3IR6 - chains A and B of the 3 polymer chains in the assembly; structure by X-ray diffraction, 2.80 A resolution.

[Chain A]
Protein: Respiratory nitrate reductase 1 alpha chain
Organism: Escherichia coli K-12
Notes: EC 1.7.99.4; fragment: NarG
UniProtKB: P09152 (NARG_ECOLI); residues 0-1246 here correspond to UniProt positions 1-1247 (UniProt number = residue number + 1)
Amino-acid sequence (1247 residues; each row starts with the number of its first residue; numbering starts at 0):
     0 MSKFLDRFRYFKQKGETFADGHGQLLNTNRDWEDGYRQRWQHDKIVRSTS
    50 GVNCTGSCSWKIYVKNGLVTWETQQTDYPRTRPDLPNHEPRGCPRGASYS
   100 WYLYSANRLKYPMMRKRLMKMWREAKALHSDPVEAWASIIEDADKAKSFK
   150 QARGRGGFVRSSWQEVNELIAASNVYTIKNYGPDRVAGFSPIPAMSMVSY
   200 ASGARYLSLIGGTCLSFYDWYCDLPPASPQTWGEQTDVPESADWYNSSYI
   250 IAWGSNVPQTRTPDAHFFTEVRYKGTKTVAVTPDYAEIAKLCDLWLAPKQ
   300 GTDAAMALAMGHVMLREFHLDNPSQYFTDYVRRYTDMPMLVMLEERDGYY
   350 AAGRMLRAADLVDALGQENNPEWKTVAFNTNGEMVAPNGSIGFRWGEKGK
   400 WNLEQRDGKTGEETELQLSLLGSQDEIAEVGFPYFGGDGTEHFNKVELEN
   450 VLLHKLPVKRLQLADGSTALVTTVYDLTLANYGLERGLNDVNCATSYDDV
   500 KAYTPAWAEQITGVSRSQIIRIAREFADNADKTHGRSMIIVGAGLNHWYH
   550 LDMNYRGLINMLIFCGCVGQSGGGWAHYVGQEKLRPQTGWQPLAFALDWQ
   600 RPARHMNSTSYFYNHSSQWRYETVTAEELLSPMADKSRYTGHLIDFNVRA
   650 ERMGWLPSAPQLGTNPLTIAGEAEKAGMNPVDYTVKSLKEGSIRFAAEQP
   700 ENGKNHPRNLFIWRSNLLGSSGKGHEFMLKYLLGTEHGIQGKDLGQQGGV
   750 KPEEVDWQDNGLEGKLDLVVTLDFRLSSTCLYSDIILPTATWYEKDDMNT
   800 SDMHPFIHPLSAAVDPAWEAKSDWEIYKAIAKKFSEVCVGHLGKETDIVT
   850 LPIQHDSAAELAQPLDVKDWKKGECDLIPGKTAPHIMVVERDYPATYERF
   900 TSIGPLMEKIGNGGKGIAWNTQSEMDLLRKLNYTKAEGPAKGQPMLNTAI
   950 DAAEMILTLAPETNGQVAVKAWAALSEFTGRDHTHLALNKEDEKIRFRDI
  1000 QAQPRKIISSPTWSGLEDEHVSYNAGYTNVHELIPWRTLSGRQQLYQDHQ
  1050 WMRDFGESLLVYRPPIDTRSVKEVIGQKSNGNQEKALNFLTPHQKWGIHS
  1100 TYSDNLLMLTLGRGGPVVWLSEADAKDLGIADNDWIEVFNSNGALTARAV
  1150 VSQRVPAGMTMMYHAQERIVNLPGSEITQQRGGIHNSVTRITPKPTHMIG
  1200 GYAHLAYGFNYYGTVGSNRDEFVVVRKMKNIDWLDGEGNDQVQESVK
Unresolved in the structure: 0, 9-11, 49-55, 580, 1245-1246
Differences from the reference sequence: engineered mutation Ser49 (His50 in P09152)
Residues lining bound ligands:
  - phosphatidyl glycerol (AGA; (1S)-2-{[{[(2S)-2,3-dihydroxypropyl]oxy}(hydroxy)phosphoryl]oxy}-1-[(pentanoyloxy)methyl]ethyl octanoate): Phe3, Arg6, Phe7
  - GDP (guanosine-5'-diphosphate), molecule 1: Phe188, Pro190, Met194, Ser195, Ser198, Tyr220, Trp712, Arg713, Ser714, Asn715, Leu716, Ser719, Ser720, Leu771, Asp772, Phe773, Arg774, Ser776, Thr788, Trp791, Lys794, Asp822, Ile1097, His1098, Ser1099, Thr1100
  - GDP, molecule 2: Trp252, Gly253, Ser254, Asn255, Thr259, Arg260, Val280, Thr281, Pro282, Asp283, Ala285, Pro297, Gln299, Gly300, Asp302, Gly541, Ala542, Gly543, Leu544, Trp547, Tyr577, Val578, Leu1089, Pro1091, His1092, Tyr1162, Arg1218
Swiss-Prot annotation at these positions:
  - binding site ([4Fe-4S] cluster): Cys53, Cys57, Cys92
  - binding site (Mo-bis(molybdopterin guanine dinucleotide)): Asp222
From the paper describing this entry:
  - conformationally variable residues (order/disorder transition): Ser49 to Gly55
  - mutagenesis - H49S: abolished catalytic activity on benzyl viologen
  - mutagenesis - H49S: abolished binding to Mo-bisPGD

[Chain B]
Protein: Respiratory nitrate reductase 1 beta chain
Organism: Escherichia coli K-12
Notes: EC 1.7.99.4; fragment: NarH
UniProtKB: P11349 (NARH_ECOLI); residue numbers follow UniProt; this construct covers 1-512
Amino-acid sequence (512 residues; numbered 1 to 512; the number before each row is that of its first residue):
     1 MKIRSQVGMVLNLDKCIGCHTCSVTCKNVWTSREGVEYAWFNNVETKPGQ
    51 GFPTDWENQEKYKGGWIRKINGKLQPRMGNRAMLLGKIFANPHLPGIDDY
   101 YEPFDFDYQNLHTAPEGSKSQPIARPRSLITGERMAKIEKGPNWEDDLGG
   151 EFDKLAKDKNFDNIQKAMYSQFENTFMMYLPRLCEHCLNPACVATCPSGA
   201 IYKREEDGIVLIDQDKCRGWRMCITGCPYKKIYFNWKSGKSEKCIFCYPR
   251 IEAGQPTVCSETCVGRIRYLGVLLYDADAIERAASTENEKDLYQRQLDVF
   301 LDPNDPKVIEQAIKDGIPLSVIEAAQQSPVYKMAMEWKLALPLHPEYRTL
   351 PMVWYVPPLSPIQSAADAGELGSNGILPDVESLRIPVQYLANLLTAGDTK
   401 PVLRALKRMLAMRHYKRAETVDGKVDTRALEEVGLTEAQAQEMYRYLAIA
   451 NYEDRFVVPSSHRELAREAFPEKNGCGFTFGDGCHGSDTKFNLFNSRRID
   501 AIDVTSKTEPHP
Unresolved in the structure: 510-512
Bound ions: 4Fe-4S cluster Fe site 1: Cys16, Cys19, Cys22, Cys263; 4Fe-4S cluster Fe site 2: Cys26, Cys244, Cys247, Cys259; 4Fe-4S cluster Fe site 3: Cys184, Cys187, Cys192, Cys227; 3Fe-4S cluster Fe: Cys196, Cys217, Cys223
Residues lining bound ligands:
  - 3Fe-4S cluster (F3S): Thr195, Cys196, Pro197, Ser198, Ile201, Ile212, Cys217, Arg218, Gly219, Trp220, Arg221, Met222, Cys223, Ser241
  - heme (HEM): Ile88, Phe89, Trp220, Arg221
  - 4Fe-4S cluster (SF4), molecule 1: Cys16, Ile17, Gly18, Cys19, His20, Thr21, Cys22, Val44, Pro181, Thr262, Cys263, Val264, Gly265, Ile267, Arg268
  - 4Fe-4S cluster (SF4), molecule 2: Cys26, Trp30, Phe41, Asn42, Leu183, Cys244, Ile245, Phe246, Cys247, Thr257, Val258, Cys259
  - 4Fe-4S cluster (SF4), molecule 3: Cys184, Glu185, His186, Cys187, Pro190, Ala191, Cys192, Val210, Cys227, Pro228, Tyr229, Ile232, Lys243
Swiss-Prot annotation at these positions:
  - binding site ([4Fe-4S] cluster): Cys16, Cys19, Cys22, Cys26, Cys184, Cys187, Cys192, Cys227, Cys244, Cys247, Cys259, Cys263
  - binding site ([3Fe-4S] cluster): Cys196, Cys217, Cys223

[How chain A and chain B interact]
Contacting residue pairs - 268 pairs, chain A then chain B:
  Ser1(A) with Ser487(B), hydrogen bond (backbone-side chain); Thr489(B), hydrogen bond (backbone-side chain); Phe491(B), hydrogen bond (backbone-backbone)
  Lys2(A) with Asp215(B), salt bridge; His485(B); Gly486(B); Ser487(B)
  Leu4(A) with Thr489(B); Phe491(B), hydrophobic
  Asp5(A) with Ser487(B); Asp488(B), hydrogen bond (side chain-backbone); Thr489(B), hydrogen bond
  Glu15(A) with Lys2(B)
  Thr16(A) with Lys2(B), hydrogen bond (backbone-side chain)
  Phe17(A) with Lys2(B); Arg4(B); Ala277(B); Asp278(B)
  Ala18(A) with Ala277(B); Asp278(B), hydrogen bond (backbone-side chain)
  His21(A) with Asn189(B), hydrogen bond; Glu281(B)
  Leu24(A) with Glu205(B)
  Asn28(A) with Gly486(B); Ser487(B); Asp488(B), hydrogen bond
  Arg29(A) with Arg204(B); Glu206(B), salt bridge
  Asp30(A) with Gly486(B), hydrogen bond (side chain-backbone); Ser487(B); Arg498(B), salt bridge
  Trp31(A) with Tyr202(B), hydrogen bond; Leu211(B), hydrophobic; Ile212(B); Asp213(B); Gln214(B)
  Glu32(A) with Tyr202(B), hydrogen bond; Arg204(B), salt bridge; Tyr248(B), hydrogen bond (backbone-side chain)
  Tyr35(A) with Trp30(B); Glu242(B), hydrogen bond; Ile245(B), hydrophobic; Tyr248(B); Pro249(B)
  Arg36(A) with Tyr248(B); Pro249(B); Glu252(B), salt bridge; Arg463(B)
  Gln37(A) with Thr479(B)
  Arg38(A) with Asn28(B), hydrogen bond (side chain-backbone); Val29(B), hydrogen bond (side chain-backbone)
  Trp39(A) with Val29(B), hydrophobic; Trp30(B), hydrophobic; Arg250(B); Val258(B), hydrophobic
  Trp70(A) with Asn28(B); Val29(B), hydrophobic
  Glu71(A) with Asn28(B)
  Thr72(A) with Thr262(B)
  Gln73(A) with Thr21(B); Thr262(B), hydrogen bond (side chain-backbone)
  Arg79(A) with Asn451(B); Glu453(B), salt bridge
  Pro82(A) with Ile449(B)
  Asp83(A) with Ile449(B)
  Leu84(A) with Ile449(B)
  Pro85(A) with Arg266(B); Ala448(B); Ile449(B)
  Asn86(A) with Arg266(B); Asn451(B)
  Glu88(A) with Arg266(B), salt bridge; Tyr452(B); Arg455(B), salt bridge
  Pro89(A) with Glu261(B); Cys263(B)
  Arg90(A) with Val264(B)
  Gly91(A) with Val264(B)
  Cys92(A) with Thr21(B)
  Pro93(A) with Cys19(B); Thr21(B)
  Ala96(A) with Val24(B); Thr25(B); Asn28(B), hydrogen bond (backbone-side chain)
  Ser99(A) with Asn28(B)
  Trp100(A) with Tyr108(B)
  Ala105(A) with Tyr108(B); Gln109(B), hydrogen bond (backbone-side chain); His112(B)
  Asn106(A) with Tyr108(B); Leu111(B); His112(B), hydrogen bond
  Arg107(A) with His112(B)
  Lys115(A) with Glu116(B), salt bridge
  Arg116(A) with Glu116(B), salt bridge
  Gly153(A) with Gln121(B); Pro122(B)
  Arg154(A) with Pro115(B); Gly117(B); Ser118(B), hydrogen bond (backbone-backbone); Lys119(B); Ser120(B); Gln121(B)
  Gly155(A) with Ala114(B); Pro122(B)
  Gly156(A) with Ala114(B), hydrogen bond (backbone-backbone); Pro115(B); Glu116(B)
  Tyr244(A) with Tyr444(B), hydrogen bond; Ala448(B)
  Ser247(A) with Arg417(B), hydrogen bond (backbone-side chain); Val421(B)
  Pro257(A) with Ile17(B), hydrophobic
  Thr261(A) with Ile17(B); Cys19(B); Val264(B)
  Pro262(A) with Val264(B), hydrophobic
  Ala264(A) with Ile17(B), hydrophobic
  His265(A) with Arg266(B)
  Thr268(A) with Lys15(B)
  Glu269(A) with Lys15(B), salt bridge; Arg266(B), salt bridge; Ala448(B)
  Arg271(A) with Asp14(B), salt bridge; Leu359(B); Arg413(B), hydrogen bond (backbone-side chain)
  Tyr272(A) with Asn12(B), hydrogen bond; Asp14(B), hydrogen bond; Lys15(B); Met409(B); Met412(B), hydrophobic; Lys416(B); Tyr444(B); Leu447(B), hydrophobic; Ala448(B)
  Lys273(A) with Lys416(B); Arg417(B); Thr420(B), hydrogen bond (backbone-side chain); Tyr444(B)
  Gly274(A) with Leu377(B); Arg413(B); Lys416(B); Arg417(B), hydrogen bond (backbone-side chain)
  Thr275(A) with Arg413(B), hydrogen bond (backbone-side chain)
  Lys276(A) with Ile376(B), hydrogen bond (side chain-backbone); Leu377(B)
  Pro282(A) with Phe172(B)
  Tyr284(A) with Thr175(B); Phe176(B), hydrophobic; Met177(B); Pro361(B); Arg384(B)
  Ala285(A) with Met177(B)
  Glu286(A) with Asp147(B); Met177(B); Tyr179(B)
  Ala288(A) with Pro361(B)
  Lys289(A) with Leu13(B), hydrogen bond (side chain-backbone); Asp14(B), hydrogen bond (side chain-backbone); Cys16(B), hydrogen bond (side chain-backbone); Met177(B); Leu359(B)
  Cys291(A) with Ser360(B); Pro361(B)
  Asp292(A) with Pro361(B); Ile362(B), hydrogen bond (backbone-backbone); Pro378(B); Arg413(B), salt bridge
  Leu293(A) with Ile362(B), hydrophobic
  Trp294(A) with Phe172(B); Arg384(B)
  Ser516(A) with Asp367(B); Ala368(B), hydrogen bond (side chain-backbone)
  Gln517(A) with Ala368(B)
  Arg520(A) with Ala368(B), hydrogen bond (side chain-backbone); Gly369(B); Glu370(B); Ile376(B)
  Glu524(A) with Ile376(B)
  Asn528(A) with Arg417(B), hydrogen bond
  Lys531(A) with Asp422(B), salt bridge
  Thr532(A) with Val421(B)
  Arg535(A) with Thr420(B), hydrogen bond (side chain-backbone)
  Leu775(A) with Leu111(B); His112(B)
  Leu780(A) with Leu111(B); Gln121(B); Pro122(B)
  Tyr781(A) with Gln121(B), hydrogen bond
  Lys1094(A) with Gly18(B), hydrogen bond (side chain-backbone); His20(B); Asp146(B), salt bridge
  Trp1095(A) with His20(B); Asn143(B); Asp146(B)
  Asp1103(A) with Tyr108(B), hydrogen bond (backbone-side chain)
  Leu1105(A) with Phe104(B); Asp105(B); Phe106(B), hydrophobic; Tyr108(B)
  Leu1106(A) with Lys27(B); Asn28(B)
  Leu1108(A) with Phe104(B); Phe106(B), hydrophobic
  Thr1109(A) with Trp40(B); Tyr101(B); Phe104(B); Pro142(B)
  Leu1110(A) with Val24(B), hydrophobic; Trp40(B), hydrophobic; Asn143(B), hydrogen bond (backbone-side chain)
  Arg1112(A) with Trp144(B), hydrogen bond (side chain-backbone); Gly149(B)
  Gly1113(A) with Phe106(B)
  Trp1118(A) with Asp146(B); Asp147(B); Leu148(B)
  Glu1121(A) with Glu151(B); Phe152(B), hydrogen bond (side chain-backbone)
  Lys1125(A) with Glu151(B), salt bridge
  Asp1131(A) with Trp144(B); Lys154(B), salt bridge
  Asn1132(A) with Lys137(B), hydrogen bond (backbone-side chain); Ile138(B), hydrogen bond (side chain-backbone); Glu139(B); Trp144(B)
  Trp1134(A) with Lys137(B)
  Arg1147(A) with Ile138(B); Trp144(B)
  Val1149(A) with Gly149(B)
  Val1150(A) with Gly149(B); Gly150(B), hydrogen bond (backbone-backbone); Glu151(B)
  Ser1151(A) with Leu148(B), hydrogen bond (side chain-backbone)
  Gln1152(A) with Phe152(B); Tyr169(B), hydrogen bond (side chain-backbone); Ser170(B), hydrogen bond (side chain-backbone); Gln171(B), hydrogen bond (side chain-backbone); Phe172(B); Thr175(B), hydrogen bond
  Arg1153(A) with Asp147(B), hydrogen bond (side chain-backbone); Phe172(B)
  Pro1155(A) with Phe172(B)
  Arg1167(A) with Gln121(B), hydrogen bond (backbone-side chain); Ile123(B)
  Ile1168(A) with Leu111(B), hydrophobic; Ile123(B); Ala124(B), hydrogen bond (backbone-backbone)
  Val1169(A) with Phe106(B), hydrophobic; Ile123(B); Ala124(B)
  Asn1170(A) with Ile123(B); Ala124(B), hydrogen bond (backbone-backbone); Pro126(B); Ile138(B)
  Leu1171(A) with Ile123(B)
  Arg1180(A) with Ser120(B), hydrogen bond; Gln121(B), hydrogen bond (side chain-backbone); Ile123(B)
  Trp1232(A) with Arg125(B); Ala136(B)
  Leu1233(A) with Ser120(B), hydrogen bond (backbone-side chain)
  Asp1234(A) with Arg125(B), salt bridge
  Glu1236(A) with Arg125(B), salt bridge; Arg134(B), salt bridge
  Asn1238(A) with Arg125(B), hydrogen bond (backbone-side chain); Arg134(B)
  Gln1240(A) with Ala136(B)
Also at the interface, not in a pair above, chain A (137 interface residues in all): Asp19, Asp33, Thr75, Ser97, Met112, Phe157, Tyr248, Gln258, Asp283, Leu290, Ala296, Glu735, Asn1104, Met1107, Gly1111, Asp1133, Val1154, Gln1242
Also at the interface, not in a pair above, chain B (139 interface residues in all): Trp66, Gly141, Asp153, Glu173, Met178, Lys216, Gly265, Ile280, Arg282, Pro358, Gly375, Ala450, Gly477

[In short]
137 residues of chain A face 139 of chain B across their interface, with 61 hydrogen bonds and 21 salt
bridges. Polar pairs include Lys2(A)-Asp215(B), Arg29(A)-Glu206(B) and Asp30(A)-Arg498(B). Bound to chain A:
GDP and phosphatidyl glycerol. From the paper: H49S of chain A abolishes catalytic activity on benzyl
viologen; conformational variability at Ser49(A).
Chain A is Respiratory nitrate reductase 1 alpha chain and chain B is Respiratory nitrate reductase 1 beta
chain, both from Escherichia coli K-12; the structure, Crystal structure of NarGHI mutant NarG-H49S, was
determined by X-ray diffraction together with 3IR5 and 3IR7 from the same study.
